Entry 5FRE (X-ray diffraction, 1.90 A resolution); this record covers chain A.

Chain A:
Molecule: Exo-alpha-sialidase
From: Clostridium perfringens
Notes: fragment: cbm
UniProt: A0A0H2YQR1 (A0A0H2YQR1_CLOP1); residues 1-189 here correspond to UniProt positions 48-236 (UniProt number = residue number + 47)
Sequence (194 residues; numbered -4 to 189; the number before each row is that of its first residue; numbers below 1 keep their minus sign (Pro-4 is residue -4)):
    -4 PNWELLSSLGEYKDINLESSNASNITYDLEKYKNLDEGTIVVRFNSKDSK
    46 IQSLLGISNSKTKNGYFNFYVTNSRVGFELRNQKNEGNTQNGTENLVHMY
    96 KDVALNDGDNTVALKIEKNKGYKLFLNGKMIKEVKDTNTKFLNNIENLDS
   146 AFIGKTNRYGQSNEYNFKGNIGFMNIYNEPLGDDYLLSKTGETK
Construct notes: expression tag (-4 to 0)
Metal / ion sites: Ca2+ site 1: Asn40, Ser41, Asp102; Ca2+ site 2: Asp131, Asn133; Ca2+ site 3: Asn152, Arg153, Glu159
Ligand contacts: 1PG (2-(2-{2-[2-(2-methoxy-ethoxy)-ethoxy]-ethoxy}-ethoxy)-ethanol): Trp-2, Glu-1, Leu0, Leu1, Tyr172, Leu176, Tyr180, Ser183, Lys184, Glu187
From the paper describing this entry:
  - binding site for N-acetyl-alpha-neuraminic acid: Tyr65, Glu74, Arg76, His93, Arg153, Ser157, Asn158, Tyr160
  - binding site for beta-D-galactopyranose: Lys58

In short:
Ligands of chain A: compound 1PG. The Ca2+ site 1 is built by Asn40, Ser41 and Asp102. Asp131 and Asn133 form
the Ca2+ site 2. From the paper: a binding site for N-acetyl-alpha-neuraminic acid at Tyr65, Glu74 and Arg76
among others; a binding site for beta-D-galactopyranose at Lys58.
Chain A is Exo-alpha-sialidase (Clostridium perfringens); the structure, Characterization of a novel CBM from
Clostridium perfringens, was determined by X-ray diffraction.
